PDB entry 7TK4 | electron microscopy, 7.00 A resolution (low resolution: residue-level contacts below are approximate; hydrogen-bond / salt-bridge calls are withheld) | chains H and I of the 27 polymer chains in the assembly

Chain H:
Name: ATP synthase subunit delta
From: Saccharomyces cerevisiae
UniProt: Q12165 (ATPD_YEAST); residues 1-138 here correspond to UniProt positions 23-160 (UniProt number = residue number + 22)
Amino-acid sequence (138 residues; each row starts with the number of its first residue):
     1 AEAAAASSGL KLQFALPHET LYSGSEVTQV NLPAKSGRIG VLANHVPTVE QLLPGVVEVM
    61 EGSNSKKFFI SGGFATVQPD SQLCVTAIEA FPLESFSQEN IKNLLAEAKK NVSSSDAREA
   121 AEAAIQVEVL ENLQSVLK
Unresolved in the structure: 1-10, 24-25, 91, 98, 116-117, 137-138

Chain I:
Name: ATP synthase subunit epsilon
From: Saccharomyces cerevisiae
UniProt: P21306 (ATP5E_YEAST); residues 1-61 here correspond to UniProt positions 2-62 (UniProt number = residue number + 1)
Amino-acid sequence (61 residues; row label = number of the first residue in the row):
     1 SAWRKAGISY AAYLNVAAQA IRSSLKTELQ TASVLNRSQT DAFYTQYKNG TAASEPTPIT
    61 K
Unresolved in the structure: 1-7, 24-26, 50-52
UniProt features mapped onto this chain:
  - modified residue: T51 (Phosphothreonine)

How chain H and chain I interact:
Residue-residue contacts (8):
  S71(H) - L14(I)
  E94(H) - E28(I)
  S95(H) - T27(I)
  S95(H) - E28(I)
  F96(H) - T27(I)
  E99(H) - T27(I)
  N100(H) - T27(I)
  I101(H) - T27(I)
Interface residues without a listed pair, chain H (8 interface residues in all): S97
Interface residues without a listed pair, chain I (5 interface residues in all): S23, L29

In short:
8 residues of chain H face 5 of chain I across their interface.
Chain H is ATP synthase subunit delta and chain I is ATP synthase subunit epsilon, both from Saccharomyces
cerevisiae; the structure, Yeast ATP synthase State 1binding(c) with 10 mM ATP backbone model, was determined
by electron microscopy (same publication as 7TJS, 7TJT, 7TJU, 7TJV, 7TJW, 7TJX and 30 further entries).
